Entry 4PSM (X-ray diffraction, 2.43 A resolution); this record covers chains A and D of the 4 polymer chains in the assembly.

[Chain A (and D)]
Molecule: ssDNA binding protein
Organism: Pyrococcus furiosus
Notes: chain D of this document is another copy of the same molecule, construct and numbering; everything in this record applies to it too
UniProtKB: Q8U208 (Q8U208_PYRFU); residues 2-148 here = UniProt positions 2-148
Amino-acid sequence (149 residues; numbered 0 to 148; the number before each row is that of its first residue; numbering starts at 0):
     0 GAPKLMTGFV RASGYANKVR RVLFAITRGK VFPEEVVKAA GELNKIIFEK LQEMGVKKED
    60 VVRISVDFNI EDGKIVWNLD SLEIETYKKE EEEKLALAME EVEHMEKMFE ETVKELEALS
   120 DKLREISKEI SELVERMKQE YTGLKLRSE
Not modelled in the structure: 0-1
Differences from the reference sequence: expression tag (0-1)
Modified residues: Mse5, Mse53, Mse98, Mse104, Mse107, Mse136 (selenomethionine; parent Met)

[How chain A and chain D interact]
Residue-residue contacts (29; chain A residue first):
  Mse104(A) - E139(D)
  Mse104(A) - Y140(D)  hydrophobic
  Mse107(A) - Y140(D)
  F108(A) - Y140(D)
  T111(A) - L132(D)
  T111(A) - Mse136(D)
  T111(A) - Y140(D)  hydrogen bond
  E114(A) - L132(D)
  E114(A) - R135(D)  salt bridge
  L115(A) - L132(D)
  L118(A) - I129(D)  hydrophobic
  L118(A) - L132(D)  hydrophobic
  K121(A) - I125(D)
  L122(A) - I125(D)
  L122(A) - I129(D)  hydrophobic
  I125(A) - K121(D)
  I125(A) - L122(D)
  I125(A) - I125(D)  hydrophobic
  I129(A) - L118(D)  hydrophobic
  I129(A) - L122(D)  hydrophobic
  L132(A) - E114(D)
  L132(A) - L115(D)
  L132(A) - L118(D)  hydrophobic
  Mse136(A) - T111(D)
  E139(A) - Mse104(D)
  Y140(A) - Mse104(D)  hydrophobic
  Y140(A) - Mse107(D)
  Y140(A) - F108(D)
  Y140(A) - T111(D)  hydrogen bond
Other interface residues (no listed pair), chain A (17 interface residues in all): E128, R135
Other interface residues (no listed pair), chain D (17 interface residues in all): E128

[Summary]
Chain A and chain D each contribute 17 residues to their interface; the contacts include 2 hydrogen bonds and
1 salt bridge. Polar pairs include E114(A)-R135(D) and T111(A)-Y140(D).
Chain A and chain D are both ssDNA binding protein (Pyrococcus furiosus); the structure, Crystal structure of
pfuThermo-DBP-RP1 (crystal form II), was determined by X-ray diffraction, deposited together with 4PSL, 4PSN
and 4PSO.
